PDB entry 8IHL | electron microscopy, 7.64 A resolution (low resolution: residue-level contacts below are approximate; hydrogen-bond / salt-bridge calls are withheld) | chains E and I of the 22 polymer chains in the assembly

Chain E:
Protein: Histone H3.1
Organism: Homo sapiens
UniProt: P68431 (H31_HUMAN); residues 1-135 here correspond to UniProt positions 2-136 (UniProt number = residue number + 1)
Chain sequence (139 residues; numbered -3 to 135; the number before each row is that of its first residue; numbers below 1 keep their minus sign (Gly-3 is residue -3)):
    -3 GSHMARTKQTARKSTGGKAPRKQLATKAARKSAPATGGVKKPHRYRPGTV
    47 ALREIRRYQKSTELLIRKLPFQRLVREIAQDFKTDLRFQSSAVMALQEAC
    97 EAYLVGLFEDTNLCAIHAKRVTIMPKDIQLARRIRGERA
Not modelled in the structure: -3 to 38, 134-135
Differences from the reference sequence: expression tag (-3 to 0)
Curated features (UniProtKB/Swiss-Prot):
  - modified residue: Arg2 (Asymmetric dimethylarginine), Thr3 (Phosphothreonine), Lys4 (Allysine), Gln5 (5-glutamyl dopamine), Thr6 (Phosphothreonine), Arg8 (Citrulline), Lys9 (N6,N6,N6-trimethyllysine), Ser10 (ADP-ribosylserine), Thr11 (Phosphothreonine), Lys14 (N6-(2-hydroxyisobutyryl)lysine), Arg17 (Asymmetric dimethylarginine), Lys18 (N6-(2-hydroxyisobutyryl)lysine), Lys23 (N6-(2-hydroxyisobutyryl)lysine), Arg26 (Citrulline), Lys27 (N6,N6,N6-trimethyllysine), Ser28 (ADP-ribosylserine), Lys36 (N6,N6,N6-trimethyllysine), Lys37 (N6-methyllysine), Tyr41 (Phosphotyrosine), Lys56 (N6,N6,N6-trimethyllysine) and 8 more in UniProt
  - lipidation: Lys18 (N6-decanoyllysine)

Chain I:
Molecule: 353-nt DNA strand
Organism: synthetic construct
Sequence (353 nucleotides; numbered 1 to 353; the number before each row is that of its first residue):
     1 ATCGAGAATCCCGGTGCCGAGGCCGCTCAATTGGTCGTAGACAGCTCTAG
    51 CACCGCTTAAACGCACGTACGCGCTGTCCCCCGCGTTTTAACCGCCAAGG
   101 GGATTACTCCCTAGTCTCCAGGCTCGAGCTCAATTGGTCGTAGACAGCTC
   151 TAGCACCGCTTAAACGCACGTACGCGCTGTCCCCCGCGTTTTAACCGCCA
   201 AGGGGATTACTCCCTAGTCTCCAGGCTCGAGCTCAATTGGTCGTAGACAG
   251 CTCTAGCACCGCTTAAACGCACGTACGCGCTGTCCCCCGCGTTTTAACCG
   301 CCAAGGGGATTACTCCCTAGTCTCCAGGCACGTGTCAGATATATACATCC
   351 GAT

Chain E / chain I interface:
Contacting residue pairs - 17 pairs, chain E then chain I:
  His39(E) with DC145(I)
  Arg40(E) with DC145(I)
  Arg42(E) with DC145(I)
  Arg63(E) with DA61(I); DC62(I)
  Arg72(E) with DA52(I)
  Arg83(E) with DG50(I)
  Phe84(E) with DA52(I)
  Ser86(E) with DC51(I)
  Lys115(E) with DC72(I)
  Arg116(E) with DC72(I)
  Val117(E) with DG71(I); DC72(I)
  Thr118(E) with DG71(I); DC72(I)
  Met120(E) with DG73(I)
  Lys122(E) with DG73(I)
Also at the interface, not in a pair above, chain E (17 interface residues in all): Pro43, Gln68, Gln85
Also at the interface, not in a pair above, chain I (11 interface residues in all): DA69, DC70

Overview:
Chain E and chain I form an interface of 17 and 11 residues respectively.
Chain E is Histone H3.1 (Homo sapiens) and chain I is a 353-nt DNA strand (synthetic construct); the
structure, Overlapping tri-nucleosome, was determined by electron microscopy.
